8XAW - chains C and S of the 20 polymer chains in the assembly; structure by electron microscopy, 2.73 A resolution.

[Chain C]
Protein: ATP-binding protein
Source organism: Escherichia coli
UniProt: A0A9X9SUP5 (A0A9X9SUP5_ECOLX); residue numbers follow UniProt; this construct covers 1-571
Sequence (571 residues; each row starts with the number of its first residue):
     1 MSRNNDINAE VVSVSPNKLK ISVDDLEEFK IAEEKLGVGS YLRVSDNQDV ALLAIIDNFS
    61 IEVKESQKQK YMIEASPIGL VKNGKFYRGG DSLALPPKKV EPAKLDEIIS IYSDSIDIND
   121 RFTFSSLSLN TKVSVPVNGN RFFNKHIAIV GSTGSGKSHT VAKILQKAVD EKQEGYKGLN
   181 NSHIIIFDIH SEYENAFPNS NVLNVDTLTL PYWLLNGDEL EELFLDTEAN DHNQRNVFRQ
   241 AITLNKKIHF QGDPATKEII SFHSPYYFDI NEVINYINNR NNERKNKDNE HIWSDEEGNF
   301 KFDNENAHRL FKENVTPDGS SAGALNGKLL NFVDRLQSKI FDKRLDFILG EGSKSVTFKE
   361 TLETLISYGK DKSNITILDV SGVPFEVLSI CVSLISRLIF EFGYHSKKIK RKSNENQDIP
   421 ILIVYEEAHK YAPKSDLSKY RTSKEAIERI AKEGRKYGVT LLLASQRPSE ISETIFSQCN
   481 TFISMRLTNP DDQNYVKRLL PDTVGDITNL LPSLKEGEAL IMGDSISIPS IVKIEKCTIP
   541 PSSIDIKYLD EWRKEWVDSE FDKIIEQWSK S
Not modelled in the structure: 1-4
Metal / ion sites: Mg2+: Ser158 (together with AMP-PNP)
Residues lining bound ligands:
  - AMP-PNP (ANP; phosphoaminophosphonic acid-adenylate ester), molecule 1: Ser152, Thr153, Gly154, Ser155, Gly156, Lys157, Ser158, His159, Glu427, Gln466, Glu516, Gly517, Lys533, Ile534, Glu535, Lys536, Ser543, Asp545
  - AMP-PNP (ANP), molecule 2: Lys452, Arg455, Lys456
From the paper describing this entry:
  - Mg2+ coordination: Ser158
  - binding site for AMP-PNP: Lys157, Arg455, Lys456
  - mutagenesis - K157A: decreased growth in response to phage lambda

[Chain S]
Molecule: S20dna1
Source organism: Escherichia coli
Sequence (59 nucleotides; each row starts with the number of its first residue):
     1 GATCCATGCG CGTTGACAGT CACCTCTTAC ATTCCTCAAC TGGACTGACG GATCCGCCG
Not modelled in the structure: 14-59

[How chain C and chain S interact]
Residue-residue contacts (13; chain C residue first):
  Asn230(C) with DA2(S), base contact; DT3(S), phosphate contact; DC4(S), sugar contact
  Asp231(C) with DC4(S), phosphate contact
  His232(C) with DC4(S), hydrogen bond to the phosphate; DC5(S), phosphate contact
  Asn233(C) with DC4(S), phosphate contact; DC5(S), hydrogen bond to the phosphate
  Gln234(C) with DT3(S), hydrogen bond to the phosphate; DC4(S), hydrogen bond to the phosphate
  Lys328(C) with DC4(S), phosphate contact
  Asn331(C) with DT3(S), phosphate contact
  Arg335(C) with DT3(S), salt bridge to the phosphate
Other interface residues (no listed pair), chain C (9 interface residues in all): Thr227

[Overview]
Chain C and chain S form an interface of 9 and 4 residues respectively; the contacts include 4 hydrogen bonds
and 1 salt bridge. Polar pairs include His232(C)-DC4(S), Asn233(C)-DC5(S) and Gln234(C)-DT3(S). From the
paper: a binding site for AMP-PNP at Lys157(C), Arg455(C) and Lys456(C); K157A of chain C reduces growth in
response to phage lambda.
Chain C is ATP-binding protein and chain S is S20dna1, both from Escherichia coli; the structure, Cryo-EM
structure of an anti-phage defense complex bound to AMPPNP and DNA at state 1, was determined by electron
microscopy (same publication as 8XAU, 8XAV, 8XAX and 8XAY).
